PDB entry 8VPQ | electron microscopy, 3.30 A resolution | chains A and B of the 4 polymer chains in the assembly

# Chain A (and B)
Name: Isoform 2 of Kelch repeat and BTB domain-containing protein 4
From: Homo sapiens
Notes: chain B of this document is another copy of the same molecule, construct and numbering; everything in this record applies to it too
Reference sequence: Q9NVX7 (KBTB4_HUMAN), isoform Q9NVX7-2; the construct has insertions or renumbered stretches relative to UniProt, so the offset changes along the chain: 1-312 = UniProt 1-312; 315-536 = UniProt 313-534
Chain sequence (536 residues; each row starts with the number of its first residue):
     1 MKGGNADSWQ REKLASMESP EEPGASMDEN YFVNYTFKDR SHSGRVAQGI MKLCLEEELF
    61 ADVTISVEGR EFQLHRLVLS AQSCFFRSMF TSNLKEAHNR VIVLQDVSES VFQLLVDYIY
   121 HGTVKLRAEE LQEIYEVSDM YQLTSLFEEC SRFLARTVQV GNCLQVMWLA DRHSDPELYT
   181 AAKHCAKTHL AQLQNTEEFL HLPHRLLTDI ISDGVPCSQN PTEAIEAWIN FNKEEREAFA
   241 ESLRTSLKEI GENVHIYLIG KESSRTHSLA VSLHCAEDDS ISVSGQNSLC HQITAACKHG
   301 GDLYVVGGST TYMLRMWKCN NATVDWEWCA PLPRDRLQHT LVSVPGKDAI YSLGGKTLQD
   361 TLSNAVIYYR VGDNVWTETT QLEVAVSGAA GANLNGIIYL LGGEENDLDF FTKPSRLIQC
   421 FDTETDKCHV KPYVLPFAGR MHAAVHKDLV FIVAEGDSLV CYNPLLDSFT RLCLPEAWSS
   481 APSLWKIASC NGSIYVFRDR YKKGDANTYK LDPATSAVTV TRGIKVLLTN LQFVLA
Not modelled in the structure: 1-22, 94-98, 308-311, 477-482 (chain B: 1-25, 478-482)
Construct notes: conflict Thr310 (Ile in Q9NVX7), Thr311 (Pro in Q9NVX7), Tyr312 (Arg in Q9NVX7); insertion (313-314)

# Interface between chain A and chain B
Contacting residue pairs (138):
  Pro23(A) - Tyr433(B)  hydrophobic
  Pro23(A) - Asp467(B)
  Pro23(A) - Phe469(B)
  Gly24(A) - Phe469(B)
  Ala25(A) - Pro436(B)  hydrophobic
  Ala25(A) - Phe469(B)  hydrophobic
  Ala25(A) - Arg471(B)
  Ser26(A) - Phe469(B)  hydrogen bond (side chain-backbone)
  Ser26(A) - Thr470(B)
  Ser26(A) - Arg471(B)  hydrogen bond (backbone-backbone)
  Met27(A) - Arg471(B)
  Glu29(A) - Thr470(B)
  Asn30(A) - Pro513(B)  hydrogen bond (side chain-backbone)
  Asn30(A) - Ala514(B)  hydrogen bond (side chain-backbone)
  Tyr31(A) - Phe153(B)
  Tyr31(A) - Arg156(B)
  Tyr31(A) - Leu449(B)  hydrophobic
  Tyr31(A) - Cys461(B)  hydrophobic
  Tyr31(A) - Asn463(B)
  Tyr31(A) - Leu466(B)  hydrophobic
  Tyr31(A) - Ser468(B)  hydrogen bond (side chain-backbone)
  Tyr31(A) - Phe469(B)
  Tyr31(A) - Thr470(B)
  Phe32(A) - Leu449(B)  hydrophobic
  Phe32(A) - Phe451(B)  hydrophobic
  Phe32(A) - Pro513(B)
  Phe32(A) - Ala514(B)  hydrophobic
  Val33(A) - Arg127(B)
  Val33(A) - Ala128(B)  hydrogen bond (backbone-backbone)
  Val33(A) - Ala514(B)
  Asn34(A) - Lys125(B)
  Asn34(A) - Leu126(B)
  Asn34(A) - Arg127(B)
  Tyr35(A) - Lys125(B)
  Tyr35(A) - Leu126(B)  hydrogen bond (backbone-backbone)
  Tyr35(A) - Glu149(B)  hydrogen bond
  Tyr35(A) - Phe153(B)  hydrophobic
  Tyr35(A) - Arg156(B)  hydrogen bond
  Tyr35(A) - Leu466(B)  hydrophobic
  Thr36(A) - Val124(B)
  Thr36(A) - Lys125(B)
  Phe37(A) - Tyr118(B)  hydrophobic
  Phe37(A) - Thr123(B)
  Phe37(A) - Val124(B)  hydrogen bond (backbone-backbone)
  Phe37(A) - Leu126(B)  hydrophobic
  Phe37(A) - Glu149(B)
  Phe37(A) - Leu466(B)  hydrophobic
  Lys38(A) - Thr123(B)
  Asp39(A) - Tyr118(B)  hydrogen bond
  Asp39(A) - Gly122(B)  hydrogen bond (backbone-backbone)
  Asp39(A) - Ser145(B)
  Arg40(A) - Leu465(B)  hydrogen bond (side chain-backbone)
  Arg40(A) - Leu466(B)
  His42(A) - Gln82(B)  hydrogen bond
  His42(A) - Tyr118(B)
  His42(A) - Ile119(B)  hydrogen bond (side chain-backbone)
  His42(A) - Tyr120(B)
  His42(A) - His121(B)  hydrogen bond (side chain-backbone)
  Ser43(A) - Ser43(B)
  Ser43(A) - Ala47(B)
  Arg45(A) - Ala81(B)
  Arg45(A) - Gln82(B)  hydrogen bond
  Arg45(A) - Tyr118(B)
  Arg45(A) - Ser145(B)
  Ala47(A) - Ser43(B)
  Gly49(A) - Ala81(B)
  Ile50(A) - Val46(B)  hydrophobic
  Ile50(A) - Ile50(B)  hydrophobic
  Leu53(A) - Leu77(B)  hydrophobic
  Leu53(A) - Ser80(B)
  Leu53(A) - Ala81(B)  hydrophobic
  Leu53(A) - Arg87(B)
  Leu59(A) - Thr91(B)
  Phe60(A) - Arg76(B)
  Phe60(A) - Phe90(B)  hydrophobic
  Phe60(A) - Thr91(B)
  His75(A) - Leu77(B)
  Arg76(A) - Phe60(B)
  Leu77(A) - Leu53(B)  hydrophobic
  Leu77(A) - Val78(B)  hydrophobic
  Val78(A) - Leu77(B)  hydrophobic
  Ser80(A) - Leu53(B)
  Ser80(A) - Phe60(B)
  Ala81(A) - Arg45(B)
  Gln82(A) - His42(B)
  Gln82(A) - Arg45(B)
  Gln82(A) - Val46(B)
  Arg87(A) - Lys52(B)
  Phe90(A) - Phe60(B)  hydrophobic
  Thr91(A) - Leu59(B)
  Thr91(A) - Phe60(B)
  Tyr118(A) - Asp39(B)  hydrogen bond
  Tyr118(A) - His42(B)  hydrogen bond (backbone-side chain)
  Tyr118(A) - Arg45(B)  hydrogen bond
  Ile119(A) - His42(B)  hydrogen bond (backbone-side chain)
  Tyr120(A) - His42(B)
  Gly122(A) - Asp39(B)  hydrogen bond (backbone-backbone)
  Gly122(A) - His42(B)
  Thr123(A) - Thr36(B)
  Thr123(A) - Phe37(B)
  Thr123(A) - Lys38(B)
  Val124(A) - Thr36(B)
  Val124(A) - Phe37(B)  hydrogen bond (backbone-backbone)
  Lys125(A) - Tyr35(B)
  Lys125(A) - Thr36(B)  hydrogen bond
  Leu126(A) - Asn34(B)
  Leu126(A) - Tyr35(B)  hydrogen bond (backbone-backbone)
  Leu126(A) - Phe37(B)  hydrophobic
  Arg127(A) - Val33(B)
  Arg127(A) - Asn34(B)
  Ala128(A) - Val33(B)  hydrogen bond (backbone-backbone)
  Ser145(A) - Asp39(B)
  Ser145(A) - Arg45(B)
  Glu149(A) - Tyr35(B)  hydrogen bond
  Glu149(A) - Phe37(B)
  Phe153(A) - Tyr31(B)
  Phe153(A) - Val33(B)
  Phe153(A) - Tyr35(B)
  Arg156(A) - Tyr31(B)  hydrogen bond (side chain-backbone)
  Arg156(A) - Phe32(B)
  Arg156(A) - Tyr35(B)
  Leu449(A) - Tyr31(B)  hydrophobic
  Leu449(A) - Phe32(B)  hydrophobic
  Cys461(A) - Tyr31(B)
  Asn463(A) - Tyr31(B)
  Leu465(A) - Arg40(B)  hydrogen bond (backbone-side chain)
  Leu466(A) - Tyr31(B)
  Leu466(A) - Arg40(B)
  Ser468(A) - Tyr31(B)  hydrogen bond
  Phe469(A) - Ser26(B)
  Thr470(A) - Glu29(B)
  Thr470(A) - Tyr31(B)
  Arg471(A) - Ser26(B)
  Pro513(A) - Asn30(B)  hydrogen bond (backbone-side chain)
  Pro513(A) - Phe32(B)  hydrophobic
  Ala514(A) - Asn30(B)  hydrogen bond (backbone-side chain)
  Ala514(A) - Phe32(B)
  Ala514(A) - Val33(B)
Also at the interface, not in a pair above, chain A (69 interface residues in all): Gly44, Val46, Lys52, His121, Thr157, His446, Phe451, Asp467
Also at the interface, not in a pair above, chain B (70 interface residues in all): Gly44, Gly49, Glu129, Thr157, Val434, His446, Lys447, Cys473

# Summary
69 residues of chain A face 70 of chain B across their interface; the contacts include 32 hydrogen bonds.
Polar pairs include Ser26(A)-Phe469(B), Asn30(A)-Pro513(B) and Asn30(A)-Ala514(B).
Chain A and chain B are both Isoform 2 of Kelch repeat and BTB domain-containing protein 4 (Homo sapiens); the
structure, The structure of LSD1-CoREST-HDAC1 in complex with KBTBD4IPR310delinsTTYML, was determined by
electron microscopy (same publication as 8VRT and 9DTQ).
